PDB entry 7MKO | electron microscopy, 3.15 A resolution | chains B and D of the 8 polymer chains in the assembly

# Chain B
Name: DNA-directed RNA polymerase subunit alpha
Organism: Escherichia coli (strain K12)
Notes: EC 2.7.7.6
UniProtKB: A0A4S5AL01 (A0A4S5AL01_ECOLI); residue numbers follow UniProt; this construct covers 1-237
Sequence (237 residues; row label = number of the first residue in the row):
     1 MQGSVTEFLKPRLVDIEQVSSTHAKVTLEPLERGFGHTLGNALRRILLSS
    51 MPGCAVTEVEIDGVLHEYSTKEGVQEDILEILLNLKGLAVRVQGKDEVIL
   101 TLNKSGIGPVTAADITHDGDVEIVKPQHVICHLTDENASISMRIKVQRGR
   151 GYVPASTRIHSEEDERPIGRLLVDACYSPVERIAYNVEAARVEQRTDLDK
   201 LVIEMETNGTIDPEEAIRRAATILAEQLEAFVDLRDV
Unresolved in the structure: 1-5, 236-237

# Chain D
Name: DNA-directed RNA polymerase subunit beta'
Organism: Escherichia coli (strain K12)
Notes: EC 2.7.7.6
UniProtKB: A0A6D2WUT6 (A0A6D2WUT6_ECOLI); residue numbers follow UniProt; this construct covers 14-1376
Sequence (1363 residues; each row starts with the number of its first residue):
    14 TEEFDAIKIALASPDMIRSWSFGEVKKPETINYRTFKPERDGLFCARIFG
    64 PVKDYECLCGKYKRLKHRGVICEKCGVEVTQTKVRRERMGHIELASPTAH
   114 IWFLKSLPSRIGLLLDMPLRDIERVLYFESYVVIEGGMTNLERQQILTEE
   164 QYLDALEEFGDEFDAKMGAEAIQALLKSMDLEQECEQLREELNETNSETK
   214 RKKLTKRIKLLEAFVQSGNKPEWMILTVLPVLPPDLRPLVPLDGGRFATS
   264 DLNDLYRRVINRNNRLKRLLDLAAPDIIVRNEKRMLQEAVDALLDNGRRG
   314 RAITGSNKRPLKSLADMIKGKQGRFRQNLLGKRVDYSGRSVITVGPYLRL
   364 HQCGLPKKMALELFKPFIYGKLELRGLATTIKAAKKMVEREEAVVWDILD
   414 EVIREHPVLLNRAPTLHRLGIQAFEPVLIEGKAIQLHPLVCAAYNADFDG
   464 DQMAVHVPLTLEAQLEARALMMSTNNILSPANGEPIIVPSQDVVLGLYYM
   514 TRDCVNAKGEGMVLTGPKEAERLYRSGLASLHARVKVRITEYEKDANGEL
   564 VAKTSLKDTTVGRAILWMIVPKGLPYSIVNQALGKKAISKMLNTCYRILG
   614 LKPTVIFADQIMYTGFAYAARSGASVGIDDMVIPEKKHEIISEAEAEVAE
   664 IQEQFQSGLVTAGERYNKVIDIWAAANDRVSKAMMDNLQTETVINRDGQE
   714 EKQVSFNSIYMMADSGARGSAAQIRQLAGMRGLMAKPDGSIIETPITANF
   764 REGLNVLQYFISTHGARKGLADTALKTANSGYLTRRLVDVAQDLVVTEDD
   814 CGTHEGIMMTPVIEGGDVKEPLRDRVLGRVTAEDVLKPGTADILVPRNTL
   864 LHEQWCDLLEENSVDAVKVRSVVSCDTDFGVCAHCYGRDLARGHIINKGE
   914 AIGVIAAQSIGEPGTQLTMRTFHIGGAASRAAAESSIQVKNKGSIKLSNV
   964 KSVVNSSGKLVITSRNTELKLIDEFGRTKESYKVPYGAVLAKGDGEQVAG
  1014 GETVANWDPHTMPVITEVSGFVRFTDMIDGQTITRQTDELTGLSSLVVLD
  1064 SAERTAGGKDLRPALKIVDAQGNDVLIPGTDMPAQYFLPGKAIVQLEDGV
  1114 QISSGDTLARIPQESGGTKDITGGLPRVADLFEARRPKEPAILAEISGIV
  1164 SFGKETKGKRRLVITPVDGSDPYEEMIPKWRQLNVFEGERVERGDVISDG
  1214 PEAPHDILRLRGVHAVTRYIVNEVQDVYRLQGVKINDKHIEVIVRQMLRK
  1264 ATIVNAGSSDFLEGEQVEYSRVKIANRELEANGKVGATYSRDLLGITKAS
  1314 LATESFISAASFQETTRVLTEAAVAGKRDELRGLKENVIVGRLIPAGTGY
  1364 AYHQDRMRRRAAG
Unresolved in the structure: 936-945, 1126-1134
Metal / ion sites: Zn2+ site 1: C70, C72, C85, C88; Mg2+: D462, D464 (shared with 1 residue of chain R); Zn2+ site 2: C814, C888, C895, C898
Small-molecule neighbours: CMPcPP (2TM; 5'-O-[(S)-hydroxy{[(S)-hydroxy(phosphonooxy)phosphoryl]methyl}phosphoryl]cytidine): R425, P427, N458, D460, R731, Q929, M932, R933, F935

# Chain B / chain D interface
Residue-residue contacts (32; chain B residue first):
  L48(B) - R535(D)
  L48(B) - R538(D)
  L48(B) - S539(D)
  S49(B) - S539(D)
  L79(B) - V526(D)  hydrophobic
  E80(B) - R551(D)  salt bridge
  E80(B) - L569(D)
  L83(B) - V526(D)  hydrophobic
  L83(B) - L527(D)
  L83(B) - T528(D)
  L83(B) - R551(D)
  L83(B) - L569(D)  hydrophobic
  N84(B) - R551(D)  hydrogen bond
  K86(B) - V526(D)
  Y152(B) - E532(D)
  Y152(B) - R535(D)
  Y152(B) - L536(D)  hydrophobic
  Y152(B) - L541(D)
  P154(B) - M525(D)  hydrophobic
  D174(B) - M525(D)
  C176(B) - R535(D)  hydrogen bond
  V180(B) - R535(D)  hydrogen bond (backbone-side chain)
  E181(B) - K531(D)
  E181(B) - R535(D)
  R182(B) - K531(D)
  R182(B) - E534(D)  salt bridge
  R182(B) - M581(D)
  R191(B) - K370(D)
  R191(B) - D413(D)  salt bridge
  Q194(B) - A406(D)
  T196(B) - E443(D)  hydrogen bond
  E206(B) - K531(D)  salt bridge
Interface residues without a listed pair, chain B (21 interface residues in all): R44, S178, I183
Interface residues without a listed pair, chain D (20 interface residues in all): K549

# Summary
21 residues of chain B and 20 residues of chain D are in contact; the contacts include 4 hydrogen bonds and 4
salt bridges. Polar contacts include E80(B)-R551(D), R182(B)-E534(D) and R191(B)-D413(D). Chain D binds
CMPcPP.
Chain B is DNA-directed RNA polymerase subunit alpha and chain D is DNA-directed RNA polymerase subunit beta',
both from Escherichia coli (strain K12); the structure, Escherichia coli RNA polymerase elongation complex,
was determined by electron microscopy together with 7MKP, 7MKN and 7MKQ from the same study.
